Entry 3MEV (X-ray diffraction, 1.83 A resolution); this record covers chains A and B of the 4 polymer chains in the assembly.

[Chain A (and B)]
Protein: SAGA-associated factor 29 homolog
From: Homo sapiens
Notes: chain B of this document is another copy of the same molecule, construct and numbering; everything in this record applies to it too
UniProt: Q96ES7 (SGF29_HUMAN); residues 115-293 here = UniProt positions 115-293
Sequence (180 residues; row label = number of the first residue in the row):
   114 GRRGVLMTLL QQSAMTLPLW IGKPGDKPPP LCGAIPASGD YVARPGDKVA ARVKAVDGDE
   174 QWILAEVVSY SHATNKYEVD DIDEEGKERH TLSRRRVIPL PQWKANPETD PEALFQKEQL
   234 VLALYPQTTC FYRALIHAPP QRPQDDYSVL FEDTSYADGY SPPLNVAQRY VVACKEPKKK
Disordered / not traced: 289-293 (chain B: 292-293)
Construct notes: expression tag (114)
Modified residues: Mse120 (selenomethionine; parent Met); Mse128 (selenomethionine; parent Met)
Swiss-Prot annotation at these positions:
  - region: D194 to D196 (Histone H3K4me3 N-terminus binding), Q240 to C243 (Histone H3K4me3 N-terminus binding), F264 to D266 (Histone H3K4me3 binding)
  - site (Histone H3K4me3 binding): Y238, Y245
  - modified residue: K288 (N6-acetyllysine)
  - mutagenesis: W175 (W175A: Does not strongly affect binding to H3K4me), E179 (E179A: Does not strongly affect binding to H3K4me), D194 (D194A/R: Abolishes H3K4me3 binding), D196 (D196R: Abolishes H3K4me3 binding), P214 (P214A: Does not strongly affect binding to H3K4me), Q232 (Q232A: Does not strongly affect binding to H3K4me), Y238 (Y238A: Strongly reduced H3K4me3 binding; Y238F: Does not affect binding to H3K4me3), Q240 (Q240A: Slightly reduced H3K4me3 binding), T242 (T242A: Almost abolished H3K4me3 binding), Y245 (Y245A: Abolishes H3K4me3 binding; Y245F: Reduced H3K4me3 binding), P256 (P256A: Does not strongly affect binding to H3K4me), F264 (F264A: Strongly reduced binding to H3K4me3), 2 further mutagenesis entries in UniProt
Reported in the primary citation:
  - mutagenesis - D194A/D196A, D194A, D194R, D196R, Y245A: abolished binding to Histone H3
  - mutagenesis - D196A (12-fold), Y238A, T242A, F264A, D266A: decreased binding to Histone H3

[How chain A and chain B interact]
Pairs across the interface (26):
  G138(A) with R208(B), hydrogen bond (backbone-side chain)
  D139(A) with R208(B), salt bridge
  I148(A) with K288(B)
  P149(A) with P149(B), hydrophobic
  A150(A) with P149(B)
  S151(A) with A150(B); G152(B)
  G152(A) with P143(B); I148(B); P149(B), hydrogen bond (backbone-backbone); A150(B), hydrogen bond (backbone-backbone)
  D153(A) with P143(B)
  R207(A) with K140(B)
  R208(A) with G138(B); D139(B); K140(B)
  E225(A) with L233(B); P290(B)
  Q229(A) with E231(B); L233(B); L248(B)
  K230(A) with E231(B)
  E231(A) with E231(B)
  Q232(A) with K230(B); E231(B); Q232(B)
Other interface residues (no listed pair), chain A (17 interface residues in all): K140, C287
Other interface residues (no listed pair), chain B (21 interface residues in all): S151, Q229, R246, C287, E289

[Summary]
The interface between chain A and chain B involves 17 residues on one side and 21 on the other; the contacts
include 3 hydrogen bonds and 1 salt bridge. Polar pairs include D139(A)-R208(B), G138(A)-R208(B) and
G152(A)-P149(B). The paper reports that D194A/D196A, D194A and D194R of chain A, among others, abolish binding
to Histone H3; D196A, Y238A and T242A of chain A, among others, reduce binding to Histone H3; 10 substitutions
were tested in all.
Chain A and chain B are both SAGA-associated factor 29 homolog (Homo sapiens); the structure, Crystal
structure of SGF29 in complex with R2AK4me3, was determined by X-ray diffraction, deposited together with
3ME9, 3MEA, 3MET, 3MEU, 3MP1 and 3MP6.
